6U5O - chains L and R of the 5 polymer chains in the assembly; structure by electron microscopy, 3.70 A resolution.

== Chain L ==
Molecule: RNA-directed RNA polymerase L
From: Human metapneumovirus (strain CAN97-83)
Notes: EC 2.7.7.48, 2.1.1.56, 2.7.7.-, 2.7.7.88
UniProtKB: Q6WB93 (L_HMPVC); residues 1-2005 here = UniProt positions 1-2005
Amino-acid sequence (2030 residues; numbered -24 to 2005; the number before each row is that of its first residue; numbers below 1 keep their minus sign (Met-24 is residue -24)):
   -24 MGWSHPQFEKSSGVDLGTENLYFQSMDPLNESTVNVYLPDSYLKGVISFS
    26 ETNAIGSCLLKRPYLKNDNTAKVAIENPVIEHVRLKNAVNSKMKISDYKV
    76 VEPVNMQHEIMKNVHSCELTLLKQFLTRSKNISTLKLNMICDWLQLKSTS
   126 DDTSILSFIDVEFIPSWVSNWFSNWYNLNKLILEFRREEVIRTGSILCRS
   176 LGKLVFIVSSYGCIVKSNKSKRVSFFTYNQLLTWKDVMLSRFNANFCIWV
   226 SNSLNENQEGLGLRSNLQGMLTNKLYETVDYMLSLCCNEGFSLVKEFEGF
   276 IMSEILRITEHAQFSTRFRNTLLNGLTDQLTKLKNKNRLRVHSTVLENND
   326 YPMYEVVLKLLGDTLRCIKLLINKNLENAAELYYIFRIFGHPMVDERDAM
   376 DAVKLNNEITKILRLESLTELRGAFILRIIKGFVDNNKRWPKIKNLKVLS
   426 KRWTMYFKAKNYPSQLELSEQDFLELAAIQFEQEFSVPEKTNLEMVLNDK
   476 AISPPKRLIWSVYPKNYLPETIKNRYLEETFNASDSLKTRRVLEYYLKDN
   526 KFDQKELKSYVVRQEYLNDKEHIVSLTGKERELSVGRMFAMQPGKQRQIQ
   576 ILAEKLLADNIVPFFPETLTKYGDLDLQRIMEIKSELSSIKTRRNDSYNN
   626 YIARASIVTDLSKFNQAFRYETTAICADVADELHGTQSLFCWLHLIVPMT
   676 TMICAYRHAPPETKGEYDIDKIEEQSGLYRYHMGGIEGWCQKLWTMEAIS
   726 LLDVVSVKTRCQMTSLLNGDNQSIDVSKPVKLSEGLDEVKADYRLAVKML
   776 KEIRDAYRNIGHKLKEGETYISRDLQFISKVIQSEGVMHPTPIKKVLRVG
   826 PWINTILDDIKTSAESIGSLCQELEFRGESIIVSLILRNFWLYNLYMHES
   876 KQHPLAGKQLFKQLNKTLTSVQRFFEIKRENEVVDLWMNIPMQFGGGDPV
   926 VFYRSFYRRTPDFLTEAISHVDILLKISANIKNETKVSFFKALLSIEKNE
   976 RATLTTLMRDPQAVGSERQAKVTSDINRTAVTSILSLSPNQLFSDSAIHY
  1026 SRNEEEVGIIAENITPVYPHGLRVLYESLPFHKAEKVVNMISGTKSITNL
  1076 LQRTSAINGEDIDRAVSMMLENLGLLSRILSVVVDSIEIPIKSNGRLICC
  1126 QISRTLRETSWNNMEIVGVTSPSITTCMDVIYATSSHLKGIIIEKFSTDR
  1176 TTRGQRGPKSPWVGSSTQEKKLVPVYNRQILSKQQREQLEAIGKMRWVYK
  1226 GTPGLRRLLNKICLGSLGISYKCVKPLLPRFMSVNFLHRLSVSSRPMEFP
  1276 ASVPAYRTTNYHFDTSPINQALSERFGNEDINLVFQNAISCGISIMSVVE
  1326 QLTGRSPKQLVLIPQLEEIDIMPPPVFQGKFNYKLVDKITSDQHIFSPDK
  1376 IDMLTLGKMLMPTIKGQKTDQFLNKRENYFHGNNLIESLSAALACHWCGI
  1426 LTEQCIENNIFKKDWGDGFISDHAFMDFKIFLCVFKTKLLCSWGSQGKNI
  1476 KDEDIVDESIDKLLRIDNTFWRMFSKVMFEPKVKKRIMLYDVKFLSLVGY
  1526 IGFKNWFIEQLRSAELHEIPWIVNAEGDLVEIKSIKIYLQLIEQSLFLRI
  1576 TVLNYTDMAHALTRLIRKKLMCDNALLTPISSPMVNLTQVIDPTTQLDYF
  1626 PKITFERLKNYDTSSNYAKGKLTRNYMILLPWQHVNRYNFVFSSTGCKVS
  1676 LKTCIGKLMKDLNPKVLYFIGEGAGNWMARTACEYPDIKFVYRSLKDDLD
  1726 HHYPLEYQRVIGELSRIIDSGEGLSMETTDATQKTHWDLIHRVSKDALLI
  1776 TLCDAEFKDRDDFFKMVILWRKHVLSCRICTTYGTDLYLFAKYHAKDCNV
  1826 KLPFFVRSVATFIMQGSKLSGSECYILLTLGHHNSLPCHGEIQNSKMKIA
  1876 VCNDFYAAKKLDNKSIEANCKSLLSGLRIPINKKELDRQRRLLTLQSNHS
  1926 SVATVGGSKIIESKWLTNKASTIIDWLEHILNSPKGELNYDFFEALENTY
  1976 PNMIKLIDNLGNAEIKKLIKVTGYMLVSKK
Unresolved in the structure: -24 to 7, 607-625, 1381-2005
Sequence notes: initiating methionine (-24); expression tag (-23 to 0)
Reported in the primary citation:
  - mutagenesis - D745A: abolished catalytic activity
  - catalytic residues: Asp745
  - contacts within the chain: Thr1040-Gln1353 (hydrogen bond)

== Chain R ==
Molecule: Phosphoprotein
From: Human metapneumovirus (strain CAN97-83)
UniProtKB: Q8B9Q8 (PHOSP_HMPVC); residues 1-294 here = UniProt positions 1-294
Amino-acid sequence (319 residues; each row starts with the number of its first residue; numbers below 1 keep their minus sign (Met-24 is residue -24)):
   -24 MGHHHHHHHHSSGVDLGTENLYFQSMSFPEGKDILFMGNEAAKLAEAFQK
    26 SLRKPSHKRSQSIIGEKVNTVSETLELPTISRPTKPTILSEPKLAWTDKG
    76 GAIKTEAKQTIKVMDPIEEEEFTEKRVLPSSDGKTPAEKKLKPSTNTKKK
   126 VSFTPNEPGKYTKLEKDALDLLSDNEEEDAESSILTFEERDTSSLSIEAR
   176 LESIEEKLSMILGLLRTLNIATAGPTAARDGIRDAMIGIREELIADIIKE
   226 AKGKAAEMMEEEMNQRTKIGNGSVKLTEKAKELNKIVEDESTSGESEEEE
   276 ELKDTQENNQEDDIYQLIM
Unresolved in the structure: -24 to 167, 220-294
Sequence notes: initiating methionine (-24); expression tag (-23 to 0)
Swiss-Prot annotation at these positions:
  - region: Met12 to Arg28 (Binding to monomeric RNA-free nucleoprotein), Lys123 to Phe128 (Binding to host phosphatase PP1), Lys135 to Ser157 (Binding to protein M2-1), Ser169 to Asn194 (Oligomerization and binding to RNA-directed RNA polymerase L), Leu251 to Asp279 (Binding to RNA-directed RNA polymerase L), Gln281 to Met294 (Binding to the N-RNA complex)
  - modified residue (Phosphoserine): Ser106, Ser148, Ser157, Ser158, Ser168, Ser171

== Chain L / chain R interface ==
Contacting residue pairs (9):
  Asn420(L) - Met185(R)
  Lys422(L) - Glu181(R)  salt bridge
  Lys422(L) - Lys182(R)
  Lys422(L) - Met185(R)
  Val423(L) - Met185(R)  hydrophobic
  Leu424(L) - Lys182(R)  hydrogen bond (backbone-side chain)
  Ser425(L) - Lys182(R)
  Lys426(L) - Arg175(R)
  Arg538(L) - Arg215(R)
From the paper, about this interface:
  - pairs named by the authors: Glu181(R)-Lys422(L), Lys182(R)-Leu424(L)
  - interface residues, chain L: Lys422(L), Leu424(L)
  - interface residues, chain R: Glu181(R), Lys182(R)

== In short ==
Chain L and chain R form an interface of 7 and 5 residues respectively, with 1 hydrogen bond and 1 salt
bridge. Among the polar pairs are Lys422(L)-Glu181(R) and Leu424(L)-Lys182(R). The paper describes contacts
between Glu181(R) and Lys422(L) and Lys182(R) and Leu424(L). The paper reports the catalytic residue
Asp745(L); D745A of chain L abolishes catalytic activity.
Here chain L is RNA-directed RNA polymerase L and chain R is Phosphoprotein, both from Human metapneumovirus
(strain CAN97-83). Entry 6U5O (Structure of the Human Metapneumovirus Polymerase bound to the phosphoprotein
tetramer) was determined by electron microscopy.
